2MRK - chains A and B; structure by solution NMR.

[Chain A]
Name: Tyrosine-protein kinase Fyn
From: Homo sapiens
Notes: EC 2.7.10.2
UniProt: P06241 (FYN_HUMAN); numbering as in UniProt (aligned over 149-248)
Chain sequence (100 residues; row label = number of the first residue in the row):
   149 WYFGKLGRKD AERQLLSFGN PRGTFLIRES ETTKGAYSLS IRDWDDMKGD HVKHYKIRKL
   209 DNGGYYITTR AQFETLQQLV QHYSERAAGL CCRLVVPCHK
Swiss-Prot annotation at these positions:
  - modified residue: Y185 (Phosphotyrosine)
  - natural variant: V243 (V243L: In a lung squamous cell carcinoma sample)
Reported in the primary citation:
  - contacts within the chain: W149-F173 (pi stacking)
  - conformationally variable residues (side-chain flip): W149, F173, Y203
  - mutagenesis - W149A, F173A, L242A: increased catalytic activity
  - mutagenesis - I189A: unchanged catalytic activity on Csk

[Chain B]
Name: C-terminal Tyrosine-protein kinase Fyn
Notes: EC 2.7.10.2
UniProt: P06241 (FYN_HUMAN); residues 1-10 here correspond to UniProt positions 528-537 (UniProt number = residue number + 527)
Chain sequence (10 residues; row label = number of the first residue in the row):
     1 EPQYQPGENL
Modified / non-standard residues: Y4 (o-phosphotyrosine; PTR)
Swiss-Prot annotation at these positions:
  - modified residue: Y4 (Phosphotyrosine)

[Chain A / chain B interface]
Contacting residue pairs (23; chain A residue first):
  R156(A) with P2(B); Y4(B)
  R176(A) with Y4(B)
  S178(A) with Y4(B)
  E179(A) with Y4(B)
  T180(A) with Y4(B)
  S186(A) with Y4(B)
  K201(A) with Q5(B)
  H202(A) with Q3(B); Y4(B); Q5(B)
  Y203(A) with Q5(B); P6(B); G7(B)
  K204(A) with Y4(B)
  T216(A) with E8(B)
  R218(A) with E8(B); N9(B); L10(B)
  G237(A) with G7(B); E8(B)
  L238(A) with G7(B)
  C239(A) with G7(B)
Also at the interface, not in a pair above, chain A (17 interface residues in all): E177, A236
Interface features reported in the paper:
  - interface residues, chain A: R176(A), T180(A), Y203(A)

[In short]
The interface between chain A and chain B involves 17 residues on one side and 9 on the other. The paper
reports that W149A, F173A and L242A of chain A increase catalytic activity; interface residues R176(A),
T180(A) and Y203(A).
Here chain A is Tyrosine-protein kinase Fyn (Homo sapiens) and chain B is C-terminal Tyrosine-protein kinase
Fyn. Entry 2MRK (Fyn SH2 domain in complex with the natural inhibitory phosphotyrosine peptide) was determined
by solution NMR.
